PDB entry 5WYI | X-ray diffraction, 2.00 A resolution | chains B and E of the 4 polymer chains in the assembly

[Chain B]
Protein: Yaf9
From: Saccharomyces cerevisiae (strain RM11-1a)
UniProtKB: B3LNW5 (B3LNW5_YEAS1); residues 8-169 here = UniProt positions 8-169
Sequence (164 residues; row label = number of the first residue in the row):
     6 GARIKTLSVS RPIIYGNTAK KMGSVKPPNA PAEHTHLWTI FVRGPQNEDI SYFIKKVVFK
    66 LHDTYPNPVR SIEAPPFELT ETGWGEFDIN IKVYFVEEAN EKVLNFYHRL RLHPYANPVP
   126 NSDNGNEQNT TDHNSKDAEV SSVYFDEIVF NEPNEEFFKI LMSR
Unresolved in the structure: 33-34, 120-143
Sequence notes: expression tag (6-7); engineered mutation Tyr57 (His in B3LNW5), Lys60 (Thr in B3LNW5), Ser76 (Tyr in B3LNW5)
Ligand contacts: succinic acid (SIN): Pro36, Glu38, His39, Thr69, Tyr70, Pro71, Gly88, Trp89, Gly90

[Chain E]
Protein: Ile-met-pro-lys-asp-ile-gln-leu
Sequence (8 residues; row label = number of the first residue in the row; numbers below 1 keep their minus sign (Ile-2 is residue -2)):
    -2 IMPKDIQL
Covalent attachments: succinic acid (SIN) linked to Lys1

[Chain B / chain E interface]
Residue-residue contacts - 20 pairs, chain B then chain E:
  His67(B) - Met-1(E)  hydrogen bond (side chain-backbone)
  His67(B) - Pro0(E)
  His67(B) - Lys1(E)
  Thr69(B) - Lys1(E)  hydrogen bond
  Tyr70(B) - Lys1(E)
  Trp89(B) - Lys1(E)
  Trp89(B) - Asp2(E)
  Trp89(B) - Ile3(E)
  Gly90(B) - Asp2(E)
  Glu91(B) - Lys1(E)
  Glu91(B) - Asp2(E)  hydrogen bond (backbone-backbone)
  Glu91(B) - Ile3(E)
  Glu91(B) - Gln4(E)
  Glu91(B) - Leu5(E)  hydrogen bond (side chain-backbone)
  Phe92(B) - Pro0(E)
  Phe92(B) - Leu5(E)  hydrophobic
  Arg114(B) - Leu5(E)
  Arg116(B) - Leu5(E)  hydrogen bond (side chain-backbone)
  His118(B) - Ile3(E)  hydrogen bond (side chain-backbone)
  His118(B) - Gln4(E)
Also at the interface, not in a pair above, chain B (11 interface residues in all): Pro119

[Summary]
11 residues of chain B face 7 of chain E across their interface; the contacts include 6 hydrogen bonds. Polar
pairs include His67(B)-Met-1(E), Thr69(B)-Lys1(E) and Glu91(B)-Leu5(E). Chain B binds succinic acid. Succinic
acid is covalently linked to Lys1(E).
Here chain B is Yaf9 (Saccharomyces cerevisiae (strain RM11-1a)) and chain E is
Ile-met-pro-lys-asp-ile-gln-leu. Entry 5WYI (The Yaf9 YEATS domain Recognizing H3K122suc Peptide) was
determined by X-ray diffraction.
